Entry 7RYE (electron microscopy, 3.90 A resolution); this record covers chains F and L of the 24 polymer chains in the assembly.

Chain F:
Name: Cell invasion protein SipD
Source organism: Salmonella enterica subsp. enterica serovar Typhimurium
UniProtKB: A0A0C5PQX9 (A0A0C5PQX9_SALTM); numbering as in UniProt (aligned over 1-343)
Sequence (343 residues; row label = number of the first residue in the row):
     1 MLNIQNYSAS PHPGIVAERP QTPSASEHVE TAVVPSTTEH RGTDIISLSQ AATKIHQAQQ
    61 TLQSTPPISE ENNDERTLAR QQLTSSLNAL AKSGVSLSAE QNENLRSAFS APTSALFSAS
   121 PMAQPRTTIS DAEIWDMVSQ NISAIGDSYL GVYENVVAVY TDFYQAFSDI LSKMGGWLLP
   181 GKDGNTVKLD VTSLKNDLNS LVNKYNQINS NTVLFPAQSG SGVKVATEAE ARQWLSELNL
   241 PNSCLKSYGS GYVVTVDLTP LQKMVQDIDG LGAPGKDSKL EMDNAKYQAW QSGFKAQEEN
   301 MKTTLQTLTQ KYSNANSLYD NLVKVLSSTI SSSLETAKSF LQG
Disordered / not traced: 1-128, 341-343
What the authors report for this chain:
  - self-association interface (contacts with another copy of this molecule): Asp183, Gly184, Gly293
  - contacts within the chain: Asp320-Asn321

Chain L:
Name: Protein PrgI
Source organism: Salmonella enterica subsp. enterica serovar Typhimurium
UniProtKB: P41784 (PRGI_SALTY); residues 1-80 here = UniProt positions 1-80
Sequence (80 residues; row label = number of the first residue in the row):
     1 MATPWSGYLD DVSAKFDTGV DNLQTQVTEA LDKLAAKPSD PALLAAYQSK LSEYNLYRNA
    61 QSNTVKVFKD IDAAIIQNFR
Disordered / not traced: 1-2
UniProt features mapped onto this chain:
  - mutagenesis: Thr3 (T3A: Can only secrete early substrates such as InvJ/ScpT, PrgJ/SctI and PrgI/SctF. Can polymerize into filaments in vitro and in vivo, but the stability of the filaments is compromised), Trp5 (W5A: Abrogates host cell invasion and effector secretion; when associated with A-8. Can secrete effector proteins; when associated with A-20), Tyr8 (Y8A: Decreases invasiveness. Abrogates host cell invasion and effector secretion; when associated with A-5), Leu9 (L9A: Can only secrete early substrates such as InvJ/ScpT, PrgJ/SctI and PrgI/SctF. Can polymerize into filaments in vitro, but not in vivo. Cannot enter cultured epithelial cells), Asp10 (D10A: Exhibits constitutive secretion of substrates. Retains the ability to display SipD/SctA at the tip of the needle filament), Asp11 (D11A: Exhibits constitutive secretion of substrates. Retains the ability to display SipD/SctA at the tip of the needle filament), Phe16 (F16A: Can only secrete early substrates such as InvJ/ScpT, PrgJ/SctI and PrgI/SctF. Can polymerize into filaments in vitro, but not in vivo. Cannot enter cultured epithelial cells), Val20 (V20A: Can secrete effector proteins; when associated with A-5. Exhibits constitutive secretion of substrates. Retains the ability to display SipD/SctA at the tip of the needle filament), Gln26 (Q26A: Non-invasive phenotype; Q26E: Has wild-type invasiveness), Leu31 (L31A: Exhibits constitutive secretion of substrates. Does not display SipD/SctA at the tip of the needle filament. Is non-invasive. Can polymerize into filaments in vitro), Ser49 (S49A: Exhibits constitutive secretion of substrates. Retains the ability to display SipD/SctA at the tip of the needle filament), Lys50 (K50D: Non-invasive phenotype; K50L: Has wild-type invasiveness), 16 further mutagenesis entries in UniProt

Interface between chain F and chain L:
Residue-residue contacts - 12 pairs, chain F then chain L:
  Ile129(F) - Asp40(L)
  Ser130(F) - Lys37(L)  hydrogen bond
  Ser130(F) - Asp40(L)  hydrogen bond
  Ser130(F) - Pro41(L)
  Asp131(F) - Ser39(L)
  Asp131(F) - Pro41(L)
  Ala132(F) - Lys37(L)
  Ala132(F) - Ser39(L)  hydrogen bond (backbone-side chain)
  Lys338(F) - Pro41(L)
  Lys338(F) - Leu44(L)
  Lys338(F) - Ala45(L)
  Lys338(F) - Gln48(L)
Interface residues without a listed pair, chain F (8 interface residues in all): Glu133, Trp135, Phe340

In short:
8 residues of chain F face 7 of chain L across their interface; the contacts include 3 hydrogen bonds. Among
the polar pairs are Ser130(F)-Lys37(L), Ser130(F)-Asp40(L) and Ala132(F)-Ser39(L). UniProt lists 27
mutagenesis sites on chain L. The paper reports a self-association interface involving Asp183(F), Gly184(F)
and Gly293(F); contacts within the chain involving Asp320(F) and Asn321(F).
Here chain F is Cell invasion protein SipD and chain L is Protein PrgI, both from Salmonella enterica subsp.
enterica serovar Typhimurium. Entry 7RYE (Cryo-EM structure of the needle filament-tip complex of the
Salmonella type III secretion injectisome) was determined by electron microscopy.
